PDB entry 1NTE | X-ray diffraction, 1.24 A resolution | chain A

# Chain A
Name: Syntenin 1
Organism: Homo sapiens
Notes: fragment: pdz 2
Reference sequence: O00560 (SDCB1_HUMAN); residues 197-273 here = UniProt positions 197-273
Chain sequence (82 residues; row label = number of the first residue in the row):
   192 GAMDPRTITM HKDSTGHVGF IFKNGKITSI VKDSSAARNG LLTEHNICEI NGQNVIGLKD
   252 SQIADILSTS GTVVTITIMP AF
Differences from the reference sequence: cloning artifact (192-196)
Small-molecule neighbours: oxygen atom (O): Cys239, Glu240, Asn245, Ile247
Reported in the primary citation:
  - conformationally variable residues (side-chain flip): Ile212
  - interface residues: Phe213, Lys214, Phe273

# Summary
Ligands of chain A: oxygen atom. From the paper: interface residues Phe213, Lys214 and Phe273; conformational
variability at Ile212.
Chain A is Syntenin 1 (Homo sapiens); the structure, Crystal structure analysis of the second pdz domain of
syntenin, was determined by X-ray diffraction, deposited together with 1OBY, 1OBZ and 1OBX.
